Entry 8OHR (X-ray diffraction, 1.80 A resolution); this record covers chains AAA and BBB.

== Chain AAA ==
Name: Heparanase 50 kDa subunit
Source organism: Homo sapiens
UniProt: Q9Y251 (HPSE_HUMAN); residue numbers follow UniProt; this construct covers 160-543
Chain sequence (385 residues; row label = number of the first residue in the row):
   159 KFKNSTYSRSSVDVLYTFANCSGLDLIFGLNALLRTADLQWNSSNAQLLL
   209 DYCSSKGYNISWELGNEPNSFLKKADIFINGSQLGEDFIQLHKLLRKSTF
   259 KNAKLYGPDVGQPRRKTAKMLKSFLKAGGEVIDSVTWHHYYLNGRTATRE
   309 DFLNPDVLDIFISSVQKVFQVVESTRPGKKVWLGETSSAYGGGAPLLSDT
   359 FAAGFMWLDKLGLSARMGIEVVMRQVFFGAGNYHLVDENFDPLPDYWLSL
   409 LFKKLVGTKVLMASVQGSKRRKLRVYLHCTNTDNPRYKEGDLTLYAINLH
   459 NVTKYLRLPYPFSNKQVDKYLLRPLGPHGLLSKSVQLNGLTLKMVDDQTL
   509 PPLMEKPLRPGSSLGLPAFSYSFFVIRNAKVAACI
Not modelled in the structure: 159-160
Differences from the reference sequence: expression tag (159); variant R307 (Lys in Q9Y251)
Swiss-Prot annotation at these positions:
  - region: F527 to I543 (Required for transferring proheparanase to the Golgi apparatus, secretion and subsequent enzyme activity and for enhancement of PKB/AKT1 phosphorylation)
  - active site: E225 (Proton donor), E343 (Nucleophile)
  - binding site (heparan sulfate group): Q270 to K280, H296, R303, Y348 to G350, G389 to Y391
  - glycosylation (N-linked (GlcNAc...) asparagine): N162, N178, N200, N217, N238, N459
  - natural variant: N260 (N260S: In some hepatocellular carcinoma), R307 (K307R: this construct carries the variant)
  - mutagenesis: K161 (K161A: Two-fold increase in the level of secretion upon addition of GS-modified heparin. No association with GS-modified heparin; when associated with K-161), N162 (N162Q: Faster electrophoretic migration typical of a size reduction and important decrease of secretion. Larger size reduction; when associated with Q-178; Q-200; Q-217; Q-238 and Q-459), N178 (N178Q: Faster electrophoretic migration typical of a size reduction and important decrease of secretion. Larger size reduction; when associated with Q-162; Q-200; Q-217; Q-238 and Q-459), N200 (N200Q: Faster electrophoretic migration typical of a size reduction and partial decrease in secretion. Larger size reduction; when associated with Q-162; Q-178; Q-217; Q-238 and Q-459), N217 (N217Q: Faster electrophoretic migration typical of a size reduction and partial decrease in secretion. Larger size reduction; when associated with Q-162; Q-178; Q-200; Q-238 and Q-459), E225 (E225A: Loss of heparanase activity. No effect on HPSE-mediated cell adhesion), N238 (N238Q: Faster electrophoretic migration typical of a size reduction. Larger size reduction and important decrease of secretion; when associated with Q-162; Q-178; Q-200; Q-217 and Q-459), E343 (E343A: Loss of heparanase activity), D367 (D367A: Strong decrease in heparanase activity), E378 (E378A: No reduction in heparanase activity), E396 (E396A: No reduction in heparanase activity), V414 (V414K: Abolishes processing, secretion and enzyme activity), 17 further mutagenesis entries in UniProt
Disulfides: C437-C542
Glycans and other covalent adducts: N-acetylglucosamine (NAG) linked to N459
Small-molecule neighbours: VP5 ((3S,4R)-4,5,5-tris(oxidanyl)piperidine-3-carboxylic acid): N224, E225, Y298, E343, Y348, G349, G350, Q383, Y391
What the authors report for this chain:
  - contacts within the chain: Q383-Y391 (hydrogen bond)

== Chain BBB ==
Name: Heparanase 8 kDa subunit
Source organism: Homo sapiens
UniProt: Q9Y251 (HPSE_HUMAN); residues 1-74 here correspond to UniProt positions 36-109 (UniProt number = residue number + 35)
Chain sequence (74 residues; each row starts with the number of its first residue):
     1 QDVVDLDFFTQEPLHLVSPSFLSVTIDANLATDPRFLILLGSPKLRTLAR
    51 GLSPAYLRFGGTKTDFLIFDPKKE
Swiss-Prot annotation at these positions:
  - binding site (heparan sulfate group): D27 to N29, T62
Small-molecule neighbours: VP5 ((3S,4R)-4,5,5-tris(oxidanyl)piperidine-3-carboxylic acid): D27, G61, T62

== How chain AAA and chain BBB interact ==
Contacting residue pairs (206):
  K161(AAA) - K63(BBB)  hydrogen bond (backbone-side chain)
  K161(AAA) - F66(BBB)
  N162(AAA) - F66(BBB)
  N162(AAA) - I68(BBB)
  S163(AAA) - K63(BBB)
  S163(AAA) - F66(BBB)  hydrogen bond (backbone-backbone)
  S163(AAA) - L67(BBB)
  S163(AAA) - I68(BBB)  hydrogen bond (backbone-backbone)
  T164(AAA) - I68(BBB)
  T164(AAA) - D70(BBB)
  T164(AAA) - K73(BBB)  hydrogen bond (backbone-side chain)
  Y165(AAA) - L67(BBB)  hydrophobic
  Y165(AAA) - I68(BBB)  hydrogen bond (backbone-backbone)
  Y165(AAA) - F69(BBB)
  Y165(AAA) - D70(BBB)  hydrogen bond (backbone-backbone)
  S166(AAA) - D70(BBB)
  S166(AAA) - K73(BBB)
  S166(AAA) - E74(BBB)  hydrogen bond (side chain-backbone)
  R167(AAA) - F69(BBB)
  R167(AAA) - P71(BBB)  hydrogen bond (side chain-backbone)
  R167(AAA) - K73(BBB)
  S168(AAA) - L37(BBB)
  S168(AAA) - E74(BBB)
  S169(AAA) - F36(BBB)
  V172(AAA) - L37(BBB)  hydrophobic
  V172(AAA) - L40(BBB)  hydrophobic
  L173(AAA) - F59(BBB)  hydrophobic
  T175(AAA) - R46(BBB)
  F176(AAA) - L40(BBB)
  F176(AAA) - R46(BBB)
  F176(AAA) - A49(BBB)  hydrophobic
  F176(AAA) - L57(BBB)  hydrophobic
  C179(AAA) - R46(BBB)
  C179(AAA) - R50(BBB)
  S180(AAA) - R46(BBB)
  S180(AAA) - A49(BBB)
  S180(AAA) - R50(BBB)
  S180(AAA) - S53(BBB)
  G181(AAA) - S53(BBB)  hydrogen bond (backbone-side chain)
  L182(AAA) - A49(BBB)
  L182(AAA) - A55(BBB)
  D183(AAA) - A55(BBB)  hydrogen bond (backbone-backbone)
  D183(AAA) - Y56(BBB)
  D183(AAA) - L57(BBB)  hydrogen bond (backbone-backbone)
  L184(AAA) - L57(BBB)
  I185(AAA) - Y56(BBB)  hydrophobic
  I185(AAA) - L57(BBB)  hydrogen bond (backbone-backbone)
  I185(AAA) - R58(BBB)
  I185(AAA) - F59(BBB)  hydrogen bond (backbone-backbone)
  F186(AAA) - F59(BBB)  hydrophobic
  G187(AAA) - F59(BBB)  hydrogen bond (backbone-backbone)
  G187(AAA) - T64(BBB)
  L188(AAA) - T64(BBB)
  L188(AAA) - D65(BBB)
  N189(AAA) - T64(BBB)
  N189(AAA) - D65(BBB)  hydrogen bond (side chain-backbone)
  N189(AAA) - F66(BBB)
  N189(AAA) - L67(BBB)  hydrogen bond (side chain-backbone)
  A190(AAA) - D65(BBB)  hydrogen bond (backbone-side chain)
  L191(AAA) - D65(BBB)
  N203(AAA) - I68(BBB)
  N203(AAA) - F69(BBB)  hydrogen bond (side chain-backbone)
  L206(AAA) - F69(BBB)
  L207(AAA) - F69(BBB)  hydrophobic
  Y210(AAA) - F69(BBB)  hydrophobic
  E221(AAA) - R58(BBB)  salt bridge
  G223(AAA) - D65(BBB)
  N224(AAA) - R58(BBB)  hydrogen bond
  N224(AAA) - G61(BBB)  hydrogen bond (side chain-backbone)
  N224(AAA) - T62(BBB)
  N224(AAA) - T64(BBB)
  N224(AAA) - D65(BBB)  hydrogen bond (backbone-side chain)
  F229(AAA) - D65(BBB)
  K232(AAA) - F66(BBB)
  Y264(AAA) - Y56(BBB)
  D267(AAA) - R58(BBB)  salt bridge
  H296(AAA) - R58(BBB)
  W340(AAA) - Y56(BBB)  hydrophobic
  G342(AAA) - T25(BBB)
  G342(AAA) - R58(BBB)
  E343(AAA) - R58(BBB)  salt bridge
  E343(AAA) - G61(BBB)
  W365(AAA) - L22(BBB)  hydrophobic
  L369(AAA) - F21(BBB)
  L369(AAA) - L22(BBB)  hydrophobic
  A373(AAA) - H15(BBB)
  A373(AAA) - V17(BBB)  hydrophobic
  A373(AAA) - F21(BBB)  hydrophobic
  R374(AAA) - L14(BBB)
  R374(AAA) - H15(BBB)  hydrogen bond (backbone-side chain)
  M375(AAA) - H15(BBB)
  G376(AAA) - H15(BBB)
  I377(AAA) - V17(BBB)
  I377(AAA) - F21(BBB)
  E378(AAA) - V17(BBB)
  E378(AAA) - S18(BBB)  hydrogen bond (backbone-backbone)
  E378(AAA) - F21(BBB)
  V379(AAA) - S18(BBB)
  V379(AAA) - S20(BBB)
  V379(AAA) - F21(BBB)
  V379(AAA) - S23(BBB)
  V380(AAA) - F21(BBB)  hydrogen bond (backbone-backbone)
  V380(AAA) - L22(BBB)
  V380(AAA) - S23(BBB)  hydrogen bond (backbone-backbone)
  M381(AAA) - S23(BBB)
  M381(AAA) - T25(BBB)
  M381(AAA) - Y56(BBB)  hydrophobic
  M381(AAA) - R58(BBB)
  R382(AAA) - S23(BBB)  hydrogen bond (backbone-backbone)
  R382(AAA) - V24(BBB)
  R382(AAA) - T25(BBB)  hydrogen bond (backbone-backbone)
  Q383(AAA) - T25(BBB)  hydrogen bond
  Q383(AAA) - D27(BBB)  hydrogen bond
  V384(AAA) - T25(BBB)
  F385(AAA) - V24(BBB)  hydrophobic
  F385(AAA) - T25(BBB)  hydrogen bond (backbone-backbone)
  F385(AAA) - L45(BBB)  hydrophobic
  F385(AAA) - L48(BBB)
  F385(AAA) - A49(BBB)
  F386(AAA) - I26(BBB)
  F386(AAA) - L30(BBB)  hydrophobic
  F386(AAA) - L39(BBB)  hydrophobic
  F386(AAA) - L45(BBB)  hydrophobic
  L393(AAA) - V24(BBB)  hydrophobic
  V394(AAA) - L45(BBB)  hydrophobic
  V394(AAA) - L48(BBB)  hydrophobic
  N397(AAA) - K44(BBB)
  F398(AAA) - L39(BBB)
  F398(AAA) - S42(BBB)
  F398(AAA) - K44(BBB)  hydrogen bond (backbone-side chain)
  F398(AAA) - L45(BBB)  hydrophobic
  F398(AAA) - L48(BBB)
  D399(AAA) - K44(BBB)  salt bridge
  Y404(AAA) - L48(BBB)  hydrogen bond (side chain-backbone)
  Y404(AAA) - G51(BBB)
  Y404(AAA) - L52(BBB)  hydrophobic
  S407(AAA) - L22(BBB)
  L408(AAA) - G51(BBB)
  L408(AAA) - L52(BBB)
  F410(AAA) - F21(BBB)  hydrophobic
  K411(AAA) - L22(BBB)  hydrogen bond (side chain-backbone)
  K411(AAA) - L52(BBB)  hydrogen bond (side chain-backbone)
  K411(AAA) - P54(BBB)  hydrogen bond (side chain-backbone)
  K411(AAA) - A55(BBB)
  K412(AAA) - G51(BBB)  hydrogen bond (side chain-backbone)
  T416(AAA) - H15(BBB)
  T416(AAA) - L16(BBB)
  T416(AAA) - V17(BBB)  hydrogen bond (backbone-backbone)
  T416(AAA) - S18(BBB)
  T416(AAA) - P19(BBB)
  K417(AAA) - H15(BBB)
  K417(AAA) - L16(BBB)
  V418(AAA) - P13(BBB)
  V418(AAA) - L14(BBB)  hydrogen bond (backbone-backbone)
  V418(AAA) - H15(BBB)  hydrogen bond (backbone-backbone)
  V418(AAA) - V17(BBB)  hydrophobic
  L419(AAA) - F9(BBB)
  L419(AAA) - E12(BBB)
  M420(AAA) - F8(BBB)
  M420(AAA) - F9(BBB)  hydrogen bond (backbone-backbone)
  M420(AAA) - L14(BBB)  hydrophobic
  A421(AAA) - D7(BBB)
  A421(AAA) - F8(BBB)  hydrophobic
  S422(AAA) - D5(BBB)
  S422(AAA) - L6(BBB)
  S422(AAA) - D7(BBB)  hydrogen bond (backbone-backbone)
  V423(AAA) - V4(BBB)  hydrophobic
  V423(AAA) - D5(BBB)
  V423(AAA) - L6(BBB)  hydrophobic
  Q424(AAA) - D5(BBB)  hydrogen bond (backbone-backbone)
  Q424(AAA) - D7(BBB)  hydrogen bond
  L435(AAA) - F8(BBB)  hydrophobic
  L452(AAA) - L6(BBB)  hydrophobic
  V460(AAA) - D2(BBB)
  T461(AAA) - D2(BBB)
  K462(AAA) - D2(BBB)  salt bridge
  Y463(AAA) - D2(BBB)  hydrogen bond (backbone-backbone)
  Y463(AAA) - V3(BBB)
  Y463(AAA) - V4(BBB)  hydrogen bond (backbone-backbone)
  L464(AAA) - V4(BBB)
  L464(AAA) - L6(BBB)  hydrophobic
  R465(AAA) - V3(BBB)
  R465(AAA) - V4(BBB)  hydrogen bond (backbone-backbone)
  R465(AAA) - D5(BBB)  salt bridge
  R465(AAA) - L6(BBB)  hydrogen bond (backbone-backbone)
  L466(AAA) - F8(BBB)  hydrophobic
  P467(AAA) - L6(BBB)
  P467(AAA) - F8(BBB)  hydrophobic
  F470(AAA) - F8(BBB)  hydrophobic
  M502(AAA) - K44(BBB)
  M502(AAA) - T47(BBB)
  M502(AAA) - L48(BBB)  hydrophobic
  D505(AAA) - K44(BBB)
  D505(AAA) - T47(BBB)  hydrogen bond (backbone-side chain)
  Q506(AAA) - P43(BBB)
  Q506(AAA) - T47(BBB)
  Q506(AAA) - R50(BBB)
  T507(AAA) - T47(BBB)
  L508(AAA) - L48(BBB)  hydrophobic
  L508(AAA) - G51(BBB)
  I534(AAA) - F8(BBB)  hydrophobic
  V539(AAA) - T10(BBB)
  A541(AAA) - T10(BBB)
  A541(AAA) - Q11(BBB)
  A541(AAA) - E12(BBB)
  A541(AAA) - P13(BBB)
Interface residues without a listed pair, chain AAA (107 interface residues in all): V170, A177, L192, E225, A233, S372, G387, P400, G415, V433, L450
Interface residues without a listed pair, chain BBB (65 interface residues in all): Q1, T32, K72
The authors on this interface:
  - specific contacts: Q383(AAA)-D27(BBB) (hydrogen bond)

== In short ==
107 residues of chain AAA and 65 residues of chain BBB are in contact; the contacts include 48 hydrogen bonds
and 6 salt bridges. Polar pairs include E221(AAA)-R58(BBB), D267(AAA)-R58(BBB) and E343(AAA)-R58(BBB). The
paper describes a hydrogen bond between Q383(AAA) and D27(BBB). From the paper: contacts within the chain
involving Q383(AAA) and Y391(AAA).
Chain AAA is Heparanase 50 kDa subunit and chain BBB is Heparanase 8 kDa subunit, both from Homo sapiens; the
structure, Crystal structure of human heparanase in complex with glucuronic acid configured 3-geminal diol
iminosugar inhibitor, was determined by X-ray diffraction (same publication as 8CQI and 8OHQ).
